6P9Y - chains A and B of the 6 polymer chains in the assembly; structure by electron microscopy, 3.01 A resolution.

== Chain A ==
Name: Guanine nucleotide-binding protein G(s) subunit alpha isoforms short
From: Homo sapiens
UniProt: P63092 (GNAS2_HUMAN); residues 1-394 here = UniProt positions 1-394
Chain sequence (394 residues; numbered 1 to 394; the number before each row is that of its first residue):
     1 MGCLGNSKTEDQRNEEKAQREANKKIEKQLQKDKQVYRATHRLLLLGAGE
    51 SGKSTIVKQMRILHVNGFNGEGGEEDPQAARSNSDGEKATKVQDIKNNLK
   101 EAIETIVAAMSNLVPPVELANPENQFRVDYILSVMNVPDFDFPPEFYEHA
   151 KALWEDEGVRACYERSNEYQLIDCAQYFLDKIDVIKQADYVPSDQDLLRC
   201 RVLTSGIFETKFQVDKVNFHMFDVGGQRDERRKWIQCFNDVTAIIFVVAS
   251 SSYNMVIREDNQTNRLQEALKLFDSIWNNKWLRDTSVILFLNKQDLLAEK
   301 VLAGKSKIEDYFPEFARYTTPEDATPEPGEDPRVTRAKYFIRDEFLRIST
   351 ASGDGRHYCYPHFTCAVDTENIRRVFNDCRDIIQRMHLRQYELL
Disordered / not traced: 1-11, 48-204, 250-263, 296-307, 365-370
Differences from the reference sequence: conflict Lys271 (Asn in P63092), Asp274 (Lys in P63092), Lys280 (Arg in P63092), Asp284 (Thr in P63092), Thr285 (Ile in P63092)

== Chain B ==
Name: Guanine nucleotide-binding protein G(I)/G(S)/G(T) subunit beta-1
From: Homo sapiens
UniProt: P62873 (GBB1_HUMAN); residue numbers follow UniProt; this construct covers 2-340
Chain sequence (350 residues; numbered -9 to 340; the number before each row is that of its first residue; numbers below 1 keep their minus sign (Met-9 is residue -9)):
    -9 MHHHHHHGSSGSELDQLRQEAEQLKNQIRDARKACADATLSQITNNIDPV
    41 GRIQMRTRRTLRGHLAKIYAMHWGTDSRLLVSASQDGKLIIWDSYTTNKV
    91 HAIPLRSSWVMTCAYAPSGNYVACGGLDNICSIYNLKTREGNVRVSRELA
   141 GHTGYLSCCRFLDDNQIVTSSGDTTCALWDIETGQQTTTFTGHTGDVMSL
   191 SLAPDTRLFVSGACDASAKLWDVREGMCRQTFTGHESDINAICFFPNGNA
   241 FATGSDDATCRLFDLRADQELMTYSHDNIICGITSVSFSKSGRLLLAGYD
   291 DFNCNVWDALKADRAGVLAGHDNRVSCLGVTDDGMAVATGSWDSFLKIWN
Disordered / not traced: -9 to 2
Differences from the reference sequence: expression tag (-9 to 1)
UniProt features mapped onto this chain:
  - modified residue: Ser2 (N-acetylserine), His266 (Phosphohistidine)
  - natural variant: Leu30 (L30F: In MRD42; uncertain significance), Arg52 (R52G: In MRD42), Gly64 (G64V: In MRD42), Asp76 (D76E: In MRD42; D76G: In MRD42), Gly77 (G77S: In MRD42), Lys78 (K78R: In MRD42), Ile80 (I80N: In MRD42; I80T: In MRD42), His91 (H91R: In MRD42; uncertain significance), Ala92 (A92T: In MRD42), Pro94 (P94S: In MRD42), Leu95 (L95P: In MRD42), Arg96 (R96L: In MRD42), 5 further natural variant entries in UniProt

== How chain A and chain B interact ==
Pairs across the interface (66; chain A residue first):
  Glu16(A) - Asn88(B)
  Gln19(A) - Asp83(B)  hydrogen bond
  Gln19(A) - Thr86(B)  hydrogen bond
  Gln19(A) - Asn88(B)  hydrogen bond
  Arg20(A) - Asn88(B)
  Asn23(A) - Asn88(B)
  Asn23(A) - Lys89(B)
  Ile26(A) - Lys89(B)
  Ile26(A) - Val90(B)
  Ile26(A) - His91(B)
  Ile26(A) - Ala92(B)  hydrophobic
  Glu27(A) - Lys89(B)  salt bridge
  Leu30(A) - Gly53(B)
  Leu30(A) - Lys78(B)
  Leu30(A) - Ile80(B)  hydrophobic
  Leu30(A) - Lys89(B)
  Asp33(A) - Leu55(B)
  Asp33(A) - Lys78(B)  salt bridge
  Lys34(A) - Leu55(B)
  Tyr37(A) - Leu55(B)  hydrophobic
  Tyr37(A) - Ala56(B)
  Tyr37(A) - Asp76(B)
  Arg38(A) - Leu55(B)
  Arg42(A) - Trp99(B)
  Ser205(A) - Asp118(B)  hydrogen bond (backbone-side chain)
  Gly206(A) - Leu117(B)
  Gly206(A) - Asp118(B)
  Gly206(A) - Asn119(B)
  Ile207(A) - Leu117(B)
  Phe222(A) - Trp99(B)  hydrophobic
  Gly226(A) - Thr143(B)
  Gln227(A) - Leu117(B)  hydrogen bond (side chain-backbone)
  Gln227(A) - Asn119(B)  hydrogen bond
  Gln227(A) - Gly144(B)
  Gln227(A) - Tyr145(B)  hydrogen bond (side chain-backbone)
  Arg228(A) - Gly162(B)  hydrogen bond (side chain-backbone)
  Arg228(A) - Asp163(B)
  Arg228(A) - Thr164(B)
  Arg228(A) - Asp186(B)
  Arg232(A) - Cys204(B)  hydrogen bond (side chain-backbone)
  Arg232(A) - Asp228(B)  salt bridge
  Lys233(A) - Tyr145(B)
  Lys233(A) - Asp186(B)
  Lys233(A) - Met188(B)
  Lys233(A) - Cys204(B)
  Lys233(A) - Asp228(B)  salt bridge
  Lys233(A) - Asn230(B)  hydrogen bond
  Lys233(A) - Asp246(B)  salt bridge
  Trp234(A) - Leu117(B)  hydrophobic
  Trp234(A) - Tyr145(B)
  Gln236(A) - Tyr59(B)
  Gln236(A) - Arg314(B)  hydrogen bond
  Gln236(A) - Trp332(B)
  Cys237(A) - Lys57(B)  hydrogen bond (backbone-side chain)
  Cys237(A) - Tyr59(B)  hydrogen bond
  Cys237(A) - Gln75(B)
  Cys237(A) - Trp99(B)
  Cys237(A) - Met101(B)  hydrophobic
  Phe238(A) - Trp99(B)  hydrophobic
  Phe238(A) - Leu117(B)  hydrophobic
  Asn239(A) - Lys57(B)  hydrogen bond
  Asn239(A) - Trp332(B)
  Asp240(A) - Lys57(B)  salt bridge
  Lys280(A) - Asp290(B)  salt bridge
  Trp281(A) - Asp290(B)
  Trp281(A) - Arg314(B)
Other interface residues (no listed pair), chain A (31 interface residues in all): Ala22, Glu230
Other interface residues (no listed pair), chain B (38 interface residues in all): Arg52, Ser97

== Summary ==
The interface between chain A and chain B involves 31 residues on one side and 38 on the other; the contacts
include 14 hydrogen bonds and 7 salt bridges. Polar pairs include Glu27(A)-Lys89(B), Asp33(A)-Lys78(B) and
Arg232(A)-Asp228(B).
Chain A is Guanine nucleotide-binding protein G(s) subunit alpha isoforms short and chain B is Guanine
nucleotide-binding protein G(I)/G(S)/G(T) subunit beta-1, both from Homo sapiens; the structure, PAC1 GPCR
Receptor complex, was determined by electron microscopy, deposited together with 6P9X.
